Entry 9C2Y (X-ray diffraction, 1.96 A resolution); this record covers chains B and G of the 4 polymer chains in the assembly.

# Chain B
Name: JF1cpCasp2
Organism: Homo sapiens
Notes: EC 3.4.22.55
Reference sequence: P42575 (CASP2_HUMAN); the construct has insertions or renumbered stretches relative to UniProt, so the offset changes along the chain: 8-122 = UniProt 334-448; 126-282 = UniProt 177-333
Amino-acid sequence (282 residues; numbered 1 to 282; the number before each row is that of its first residue):
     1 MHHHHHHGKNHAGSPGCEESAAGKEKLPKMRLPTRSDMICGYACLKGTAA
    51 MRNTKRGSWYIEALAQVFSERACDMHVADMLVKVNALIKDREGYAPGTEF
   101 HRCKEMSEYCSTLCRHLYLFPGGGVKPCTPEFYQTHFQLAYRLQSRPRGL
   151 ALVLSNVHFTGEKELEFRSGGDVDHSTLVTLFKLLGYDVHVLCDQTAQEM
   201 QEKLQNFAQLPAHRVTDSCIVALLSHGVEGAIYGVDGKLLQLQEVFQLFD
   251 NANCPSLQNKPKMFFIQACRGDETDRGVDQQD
Not modelled in the structure: 1-29, 282
Construct notes: initiating methionine (1); expression tag (2-7); conflict A21 (Asp347 in P42575); linker (123-125)
UniProt features mapped onto this chain:
  - modified residue: S14 (Phosphoserine)
  - active site: H226, C269

# Chain G
Name: Mur-65
Amino-acid sequence (5 residues; row label = number of the first residue in the row):
     1 XXVXX
Modified / non-standard residues: A1AT6 ((2S)-2,3-dihydro-1H-indole-2-carboxylic acid) at position 1, UN1 (2-aminohexanedioic acid) at position 2, A1AT7 ((1S)-6-methyl-1,2-dihydroisoquinoline-1-carboxylic acid) at position 4, ASJ ((3S)-3-amino-4-hydroxybutanoic acid) at position 5

# Chain B / chain G interface
Residue-residue contacts (31; chain B residue first):
  A49(B) - A1AT7_4(G)
  A50(B) - A1AT7_4(G)
  A50(B) - ASJ_5(G)  hydrogen bond (backbone-backbone)
  M51(B) - V3(G)
  M51(B) - A1AT7_4(G)
  R52(B) - UN1_2(G)
  R52(B) - V3(G)  hydrogen bond (backbone-backbone)
  R52(B) - A1AT7_4(G)  hydrogen bond (side chain-backbone)
  R52(B) - ASJ_5(G)
  N53(B) - A1AT6_1(G)  hydrogen bond (side chain-backbone)
  N53(B) - UN1_2(G)
  T54(B) - A1AT6_1(G)  hydrogen bond (backbone-backbone)
  T54(B) - V3(G)
  W59(B) - UN1_2(G)
  R91(B) - UN1_2(G)
  G93(B) - UN1_2(G)
  Y94(B) - A1AT6_1(G)
  Y94(B) - UN1_2(G)
  A95(B) - A1AT6_1(G)
  P96(B) - A1AT6_1(G)
  F100(B) - UN1_2(G)
  F100(B) - A1AT7_4(G)
  R168(B) - ASJ_5(G)
  S225(B) - ASJ_5(G)
  H226(B) - ASJ_5(G)  hydrogen bond (side chain-backbone)
  G227(B) - ASJ_5(G)
  Q267(B) - ASJ_5(G)
  A268(B) - ASJ_5(G)
  C269(B) - ASJ_5(G)  hydrogen bond (side chain-backbone)
  D272(B) - A1AT7_4(G)
  T274(B) - A1AT7_4(G)
Other interface residues (no listed pair), chain B (26 interface residues in all): K55, E92, T98, E273

# In short
26 residues of chain B and 5 residues of chain G are in contact; the contacts include 7 hydrogen bonds. Polar
pairs include R52(B)-A1AT7_4(G), N53(B)-A1AT6_1(G) and H226(B)-ASJ_5(G). Curated annotation (UniProt) lists
active-site residues H226(B) and C269(B) on chain B.
Chain B is JF1cpCasp2 (Homo sapiens) and chain G is Mur-65; the structure, Crystal Structure of JF1cpCasp2 in
complex with MUR-65, was determined by X-ray diffraction (same publication as 8VP4).
